Entry 8D6W (electron microscopy, 3.00 A resolution); this record covers chains F and e of the 35 polymer chains in the assembly.

# Chain F
Name: Proteasome subunit alpha
Source organism: Mycobacterium tuberculosis
Notes: EC 3.4.25.1
UniProt: A5U4D5 (PSA_MYCTA); numbering as in UniProt (aligned over 1-248)
Chain sequence (248 residues; each row starts with the number of its first residue):
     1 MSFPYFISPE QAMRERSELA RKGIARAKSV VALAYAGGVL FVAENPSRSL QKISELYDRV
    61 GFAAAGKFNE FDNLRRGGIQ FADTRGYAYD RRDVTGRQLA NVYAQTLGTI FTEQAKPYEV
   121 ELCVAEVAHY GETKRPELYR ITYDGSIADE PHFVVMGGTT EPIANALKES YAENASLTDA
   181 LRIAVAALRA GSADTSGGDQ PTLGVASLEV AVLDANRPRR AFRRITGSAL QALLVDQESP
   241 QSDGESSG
Unresolved in the structure: 1-7, 191-202, 235-248
From the paper describing this entry:
  - mutagenesis - E119A: abolished catalytic activity on Pup-FabD
  - mutagenesis - D144A, S146A: decreased catalytic activity on Pup-FabD

# Chain e
Name: Proteasome-associated ATPase
Source organism: Mycobacterium tuberculosis
Notes: fragment: C-terminal Gly-Gln-Tyr-Leu (GQYL) motif
UniProt: A1KKF8 (ARC_MYCBP); residues 171-174 here correspond to UniProt positions 606-609 (UniProt number = residue number + 435)
Chain sequence (4 residues; each row starts with the number of its first residue):
   171 GQYL
Curated features (UniProtKB/Swiss-Prot):
  - region: Y173, L174 (Docks into pockets in the proteasome alpha-ring)

# Chain F / chain e interface
Residue-residue contacts - 17 pairs, chain F then chain e:
  G23(F) - Y173(e)
  R26(F) - Y173(e)  hydrogen bond
  A27(F) - Y173(e)
  K28(F) - Y173(e)
  K28(F) - L174(e)
  N45(F) - L174(e)
  P46(F) - L174(e)  hydrophobic
  L50(F) - Q172(e)
  G66(F) - Y173(e)
  G66(F) - L174(e)
  K67(F) - G171(e)
  K67(F) - Q172(e)
  K67(F) - Y173(e)
  F68(F) - Q172(e)  hydrogen bond (backbone-backbone)
  F68(F) - L174(e)
  F71(F) - L174(e)
  E119(F) - Y173(e)  hydrogen bond
Other interface residues (no listed pair), chain F (13 interface residues in all): K52

# Overview
13 residues of chain F face 4 of chain e across their interface, with 3 hydrogen bonds. Polar pairs include
R26(F)-Y173(e), E119(F)-Y173(e) and F68(F)-Q172(e). From the paper: D144A and S146A of chain F reduce
catalytic activity on Pup-FabD; E119A of chain F abolishes catalytic activity on Pup-FabD.
Chain F is Proteasome subunit alpha and chain e is Proteasome-associated ATPase, both from Mycobacterium
tuberculosis; the structure, Structure of the Mycobacterium tuberculosis 20S proteasome bound to the
C-terminal GQYL motif of the ADP-bound ..., was determined by electron microscopy (same publication as 8D6V,
8D6X and 8D6Y).
